Entry 6X50 (electron microscopy, 3.30 A resolution); this record covers chains J and Q of the 9 polymer chains in the assembly.

Chain J:
Protein: DNA-directed RNA polymerase subunit beta'
From: Escherichia coli
Notes: EC 2.7.7.6
UniProt: A0A4S1NBU2 (A0A4S1NBU2_ECOLX); numbering as in UniProt (aligned over 1-1407)
Sequence (1407 residues; row label = number of the first residue in the row):
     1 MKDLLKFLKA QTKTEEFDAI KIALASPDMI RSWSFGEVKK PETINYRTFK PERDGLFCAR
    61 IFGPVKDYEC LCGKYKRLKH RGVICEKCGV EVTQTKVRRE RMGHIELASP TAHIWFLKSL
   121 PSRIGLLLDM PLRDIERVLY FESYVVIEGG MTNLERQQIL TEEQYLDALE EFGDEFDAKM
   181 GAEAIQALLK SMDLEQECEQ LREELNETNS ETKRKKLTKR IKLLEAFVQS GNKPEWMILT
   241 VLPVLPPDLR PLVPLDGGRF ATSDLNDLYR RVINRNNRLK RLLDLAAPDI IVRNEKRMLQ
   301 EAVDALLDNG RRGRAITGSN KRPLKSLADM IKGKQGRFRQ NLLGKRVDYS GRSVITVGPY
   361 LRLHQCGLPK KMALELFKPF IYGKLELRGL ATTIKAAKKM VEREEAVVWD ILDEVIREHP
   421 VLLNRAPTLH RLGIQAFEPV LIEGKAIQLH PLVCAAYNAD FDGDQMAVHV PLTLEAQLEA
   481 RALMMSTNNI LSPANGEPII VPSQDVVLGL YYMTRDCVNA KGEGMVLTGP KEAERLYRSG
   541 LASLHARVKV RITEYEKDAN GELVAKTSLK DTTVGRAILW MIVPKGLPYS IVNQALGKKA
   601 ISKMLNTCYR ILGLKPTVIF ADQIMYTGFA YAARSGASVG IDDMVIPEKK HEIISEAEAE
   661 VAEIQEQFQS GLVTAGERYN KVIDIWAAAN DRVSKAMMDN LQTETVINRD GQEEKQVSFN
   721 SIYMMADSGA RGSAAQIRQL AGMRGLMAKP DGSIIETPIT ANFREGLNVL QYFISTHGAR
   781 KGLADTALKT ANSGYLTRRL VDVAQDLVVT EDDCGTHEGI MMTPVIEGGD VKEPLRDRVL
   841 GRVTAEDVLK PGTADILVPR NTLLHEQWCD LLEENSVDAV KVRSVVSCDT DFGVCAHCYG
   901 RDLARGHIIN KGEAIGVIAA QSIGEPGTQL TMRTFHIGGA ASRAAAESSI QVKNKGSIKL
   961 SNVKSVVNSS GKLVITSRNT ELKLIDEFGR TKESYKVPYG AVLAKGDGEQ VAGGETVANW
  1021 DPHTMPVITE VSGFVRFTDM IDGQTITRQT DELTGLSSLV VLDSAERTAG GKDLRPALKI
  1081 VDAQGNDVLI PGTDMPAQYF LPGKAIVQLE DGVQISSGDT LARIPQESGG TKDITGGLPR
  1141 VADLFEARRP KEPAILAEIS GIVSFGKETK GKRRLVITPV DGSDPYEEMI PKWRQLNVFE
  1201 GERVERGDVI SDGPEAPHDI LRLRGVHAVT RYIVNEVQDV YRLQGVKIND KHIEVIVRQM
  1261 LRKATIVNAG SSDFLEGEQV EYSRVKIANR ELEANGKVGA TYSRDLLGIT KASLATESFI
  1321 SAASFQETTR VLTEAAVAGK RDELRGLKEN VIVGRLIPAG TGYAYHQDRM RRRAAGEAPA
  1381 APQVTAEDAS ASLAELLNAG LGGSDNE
Unresolved in the structure: 1-15, 934-947, 1127-1134, 1374-1407
Differences from the reference sequence: conflict Val1384 (Met in A0A4S1NBU2)
Ion coordination: Zn2+ site 1: Cys70, Cys72, Cys85, Cys88; Mg2+: Asp460, Asp462, Asp464 (shared with 1 residue of chain R); Zn2+ site 2: Cys814, Cys888, Cys895, Cys898

Chain Q:
Molecule: 64-nt DNA strand
Sequence (64 nucleotides; numbered 1 to 64; the number before each row is that of its first residue):
     1 CCCAACGGCA CCGCTGCAAG GAATAGGATA CTTGCGGGCT AGGCTCTTAT GGCGGCGAAT
    61 ACCC
Unresolved in the structure: 1-9, 43-48

How chain J and chain Q interact:
Pairs across the interface (7):
  Tyr46(J) with DG42(Q), phosphate contact
  Arg47(J) with DA41(Q), sugar contact
  Gly258(J) with DG42(Q), base contact
  Arg259(J) with DG42(Q), base contact
  Arg1148(J) with DG55(Q), hydrogen bond to the phosphate; DC56(Q), salt bridge to the phosphate
  Lys1170(J) with DC64(Q), hydrogen bond to the phosphate
Other interface residues (no listed pair), chain J (11 interface residues in all): Pro131, Arg133, Lys219, Lys321, Lys1311
Other interface residues (no listed pair), chain Q (9 interface residues in all): DA49, DG57, DA58, DT60

Overview:
Chain J and chain Q form an interface of 11 and 9 residues respectively; the contacts include 2 hydrogen bonds
and 1 salt bridge. Polar contacts include Arg1148(J)-DG55(Q), Lys1170(J)-DC64(Q) and Arg1148(J)-DC56(Q).
Cys70(J), Cys72(J), Cys85(J) and Cys88(J) form the Zn2+ site 1.
Chain J is DNA-directed RNA polymerase subunit beta' (Escherichia coli) and chain Q is a 64-nt DNA strand; the
structure, Mfd-bound E.coli RNA polymerase elongation complex - V state, was determined by electron
microscopy, deposited together with 6X26, 6X2F, 6X2N, 6X43, 6X4W and 6X4Y.
